PDB entry 7BUB | electron microscopy, 4.20 A resolution (low resolution: residue-level contacts below are approximate; hydrogen-bond / salt-bridge calls are withheld) | chains H and L of the 10 polymer chains in the assembly

# Chain H
Name: SIgN-3C Fab heavy chain
Organism: Homo sapiens
Notes: antibody fragment or engineered binder
Chain sequence (132 residues; row label = number of the first residue in the row):
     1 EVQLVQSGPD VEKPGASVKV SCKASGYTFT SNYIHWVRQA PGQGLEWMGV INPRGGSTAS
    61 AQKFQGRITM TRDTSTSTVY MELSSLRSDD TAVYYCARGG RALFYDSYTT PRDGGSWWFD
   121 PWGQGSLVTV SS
Cystine bridges: Cys22-Cys96

# Chain L
Name: SIgN-3C Fab light chain
Organism: Homo sapiens
Notes: antibody fragment or engineered binder
Chain sequence (107 residues; row label = number of the first residue in the row):
     1 DIQLTQSPSS LSASVGDRVT FTCQASQDIR KYLNWYQQKP GKAPKLLIYD ASNLKTGVPS
    61 RFSGSGSGTD FTFTISSLQP EDVATYYCQQ FDDLPITFGQ GTRLQIK
Cystine bridges: Cys23-Cys88

# How chain H and chain L interact
Residue-residue contacts (36):
  Val37(H) - Phe98(L)
  Gln39(H) - Gln38(L)
  Gln39(H) - Tyr87(L)
  Gly44(H) - Tyr87(L)
  Leu45(H) - Phe98(L)
  Glu46(H) - Phe98(L)
  Trp47(H) - Leu94(L)
  Trp47(H) - Ile96(L)
  Trp47(H) - Phe98(L)
  Ser107(H) - Leu94(L)
  Tyr108(H) - Phe91(L)
  Thr109(H) - Tyr32(L)
  Thr109(H) - Phe91(L)
  Thr109(H) - Asp92(L)
  Thr110(H) - Tyr32(L)
  Arg112(H) - Tyr32(L)
  Asp113(H) - Tyr32(L)
  Asp113(H) - Asn34(L)
  Asp113(H) - Asp50(L)
  Gly114(H) - Phe91(L)
  Gly115(H) - Leu46(L)
  Gly115(H) - Tyr49(L)
  Ser116(H) - Tyr36(L)
  Trp117(H) - Tyr36(L)
  Trp117(H) - Gln89(L)
  Trp117(H) - Phe91(L)
  Trp117(H) - Ile96(L)
  Trp117(H) - Phe98(L)
  Phe119(H) - Tyr36(L)
  Phe119(H) - Pro44(L)
  Phe119(H) - Lys45(L)
  Phe119(H) - Leu46(L)
  Asp120(H) - Leu46(L)
  Asp120(H) - Lys55(L)
  Trp122(H) - Ala43(L)
  Trp122(H) - Pro44(L)
Interface residues without a listed pair, chain H (22 interface residues in all): Tyr95, Trp118, Gly123
Interface residues without a listed pair, chain L (22 interface residues in all): Gln37, Asp93, Pro95, Gln100

# In short
The chain H/chain L interface involves 22 residues from each chain.
Chain H is SIgN-3C Fab heavy chain and chain L is SIgN-3C Fab light chain, both from Homo sapiens; the
structure, Cryo-EM structure of Dengue virus serotype 2 complexed with Fab SIgN-3C at pH 6.5, was determined
by electron microscopy, deposited together with 7BU8, 7BUA, 7BUD, 7BUE and 7BUF.
